8I8D - chains A and a of the 12 polymer chains in the assembly; structure by electron microscopy, 2.51 A resolution.

# Chain A
Name: Acyl-acyl carrier protein synthetase
Organism: Vibrio harveyi
UniProt: Q00IB3 (Q00IB3_VIBHA); residue numbers follow UniProt; this construct covers 1-533
Amino-acid sequence (533 residues; row label = number of the first residue in the row):
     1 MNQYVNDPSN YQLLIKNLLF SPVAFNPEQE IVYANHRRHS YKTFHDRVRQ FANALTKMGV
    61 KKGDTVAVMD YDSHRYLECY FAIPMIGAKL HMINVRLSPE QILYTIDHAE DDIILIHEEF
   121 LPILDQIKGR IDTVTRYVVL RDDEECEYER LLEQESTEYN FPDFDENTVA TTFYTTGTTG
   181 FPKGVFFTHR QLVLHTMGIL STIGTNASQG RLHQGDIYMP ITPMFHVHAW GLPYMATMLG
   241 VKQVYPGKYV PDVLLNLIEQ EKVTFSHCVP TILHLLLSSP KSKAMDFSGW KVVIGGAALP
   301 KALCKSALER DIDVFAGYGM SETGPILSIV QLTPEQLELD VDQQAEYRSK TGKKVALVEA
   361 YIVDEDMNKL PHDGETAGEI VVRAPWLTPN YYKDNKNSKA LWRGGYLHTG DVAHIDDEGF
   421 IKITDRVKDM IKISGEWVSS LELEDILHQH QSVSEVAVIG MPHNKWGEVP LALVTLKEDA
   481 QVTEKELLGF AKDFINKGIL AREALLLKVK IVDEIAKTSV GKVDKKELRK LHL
Not modelled in the structure: 1-3, 533
Ligand contacts:
  - adenosine monophosphate (AMP): Thr-175, Gly-295, Gly-296, Ala-297, Ala-298, Gly-317, Tyr-318, Gly-319, Met-320, Ser-321, Glu-322, Thr-351, Asp-411, Ile-423, Arg-426, Lys-432, Trp-437
  - 7-methoxy-7-oxidanylidene-heptanoic acid / PN7: Arg-96, Pro-223, His-226, Val-227, Trp-230, Tyr-249, Val-269, Thr-271, Ile-272, Leu-275, Gly-295, Gly-317, Tyr-318, Gly-319, Met-320, Pro-325, Ile-326, Ser-434, Gly-435, Glu-436, Trp-466
Reported in the primary citation:
  - conformationally variable residues (side-chain flip): Trp-230
  - binding site for 7-methoxy-7-oxidanylidene-heptanoic acid: Trp-230
  - mutagenesis - K183A, W230A, W230R, W230Y: decreased catalytic activity on E-pim
  - mutagenesis - T178A, Y318A, E322A: abolished catalytic activity on E-pim
  - mutagenesis - T175A, S321A, K522A: abolished catalytic activity
  - mutagenesis - S434A, K465A: unchanged catalytic activity
  - mutagenesis - K465A/W466A, K485A/K492A/R502A: abolished catalytic activity with Acyl carrier protein (chain a)
  - mutagenesis - W466A: decreased catalytic activity with Acyl carrier protein (chain a)
  - self-association interface (contacts with another copy of this molecule); pairs are residue here / residue on that copy: Glu-166/Arg-190 (salt bridge), Gly-204/Arg-211, Asn-206/Arg-211, Ala-207/Arg-211, Tyr-11, Leu-13, Tyr-104, Glu-110, Asp-112, Leu-194, Met-197, Lys-393, Asn-395, Lys-396
  - mutagenesis - T178A, K183A: decreased growth
  - mutagenesis - W230A: decreased growth in response to E-pim

# Chain a
Name: Acyl carrier protein
Organism: Escherichia coli
UniProt: F4SVY1 (F4SVY1_ECOLX); residues 0-77 here correspond to UniProt positions 1-78 (UniProt number = residue number + 1)
Amino-acid sequence (78 residues; numbered 0 to 77; the number before each row is that of its first residue; numbering starts at 0):
     0 MSTIEERVKK IIGEQLGVKQ EEVTNNASFV EDLGADSLDT VELVMALEEE FDTEIPDEEA
    60 EKITTVQAAI DYINGHQA
Not modelled in the structure: 0, 76-77
Glycans and other covalent adducts: compound PN7 linked to Ser-36

# How chain A and chain a interact
Contacting residue pairs - 9 pairs, chain A then chain a:
  Asp-252(A) with Glu-30(a)
  His-463(A) with Asp-56(a), salt bridge
  Lys-465(A) with Ser-36(a); Val-40(a); Glu-60(a)
  Trp-466(A) with Leu-37(a), hydrophobic; Val-40(a), hydrophobic
  Lys-492(A) with Glu-41(a)
  Arg-502(A) with Asp-38(a), salt bridge
Other interface residues (no listed pair), chain A (9 interface residues in all): Lys-248, Leu-488, Leu-505
Other interface residues (no listed pair), chain a (10 interface residues in all): Asp-35, Met-44
Interface features reported in the paper:
  - pairs named by the authors: Lys-465(A)/Ser-36(a)
  - interface residues, chain A: His-463(A), Lys-465(A), Trp-466(A), Leu-488(A), Lys-492(A), Arg-502(A), Leu-505(A)
  - hot spots on chain A (mutagenesis) - K465A/W466A: abolished catalytic activity with Acyl carrier protein (chain a)
  - interface residues, chain a: Leu-37(a), Asp-38(a), Val-40(a), Glu-41(a), Met-44(a), Asp-56(a), Glu-60(a)

# Summary
9 residues of chain A and 10 residues of chain a are in contact; the contacts include 2 salt bridges. Polar
pairs include His-463(A)/Asp-56(a) and Arg-502(A)/Asp-38(a). The authors report a contact between Lys-465(A)
and Ser-36(a). From the paper: a binding site for 7-methoxy-7-oxidanylidene-heptanoic acid at Trp-230(A);
K183A, W230A and W230R of chain A, among others, reduce catalytic activity on E-pim; 15 substitutions were
tested in all.
Here chain A is Acyl-acyl carrier protein synthetase (Vibrio harveyi) and chain a is Acyl carrier protein
(Escherichia coli). Entry 8I8D (Acyl-ACP synthetase structure bound to MC7-ACP) was determined by electron
microscopy (same publication as 8I8E).
